PDB entry 7PDW | X-ray diffraction, 1.82 A resolution | chains AAA and EEE of the 5 polymer chains in the assembly

[Chain AAA]
Molecule: T-cell receptor alpha chain (TRAV/TRAC)
Organism: Homo sapiens
Amino-acid sequence (206 residues; each row starts with the number of its first residue):
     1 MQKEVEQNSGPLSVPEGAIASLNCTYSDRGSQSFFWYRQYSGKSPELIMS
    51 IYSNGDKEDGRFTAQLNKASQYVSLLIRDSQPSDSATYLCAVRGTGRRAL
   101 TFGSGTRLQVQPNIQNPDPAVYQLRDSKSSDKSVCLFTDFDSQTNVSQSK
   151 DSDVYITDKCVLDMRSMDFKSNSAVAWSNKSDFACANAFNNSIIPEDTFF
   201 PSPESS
Unresolved in the structure: 1-2, 203-206
Disulfide bonds: C24-C90, C135-C185

[Chain EEE]
Molecule: Melanoma-associated antigen 10
UniProt: P43363 (MAGAA_HUMAN); residues 1-9 here correspond to UniProt positions 254-262 (UniProt number = residue number + 253)
Amino-acid sequence (9 residues; each row starts with the number of its first residue):
     1 GLYDGMEHL
Reported in the primary citation:
  - contacts within the chain: Y3-E7 (hydrogen bond)

[Chain AAA / chain EEE interface]
Residue-residue contacts (11; chain AAA residue first):
  Q32(AAA) - Y3(EEE)
  Q32(AAA) - D4(EEE)  hydrogen bond (side chain-backbone)
  Q32(AAA) - G5(EEE)
  R93(AAA) - D4(EEE)  salt bridge
  R93(AAA) - M6(EEE)  hydrogen bond
  G94(AAA) - D4(EEE)
  T95(AAA) - D4(EEE)
  G96(AAA) - D4(EEE)  hydrogen bond (backbone-side chain)
  R98(AAA) - D4(EEE)  salt bridge
  R98(AAA) - G5(EEE)
  R98(AAA) - M6(EEE)
Interface residues without a listed pair, chain AAA (7 interface residues in all): R97
The authors on this interface:
  - pairs named by the authors: R93(AAA)-M6(EEE), R98(AAA)-M6(EEE), R98(AAA)-D4(EEE) (salt bridge)
  - interface residues, chain EEE: D4(EEE)

[Summary]
Chain AAA and chain EEE form an interface of 7 and 4 residues respectively; the contacts include 3 hydrogen
bonds and 2 salt bridges. Polar contacts include R93(AAA)-D4(EEE), R98(AAA)-D4(EEE) and Q32(AAA)-D4(EEE). The
paper describes contacts between R93(AAA) and M6(EEE) and R98(AAA) and M6(EEE); a salt bridge between R98(AAA)
and D4(EEE). The paper reports the interface residue D4(EEE); contacts within the chain involving Y3(EEE) and
E7(EEE).
Chain AAA is T-cell receptor alpha chain (TRAV/TRAC) (Homo sapiens) and chain EEE is Melanoma-associated
antigen 10; the structure, Crystal structure of parent TCR (728) complexed to HLA-A*02:01 presenting MAGE-A10
9-mer peptide, was determined by X-ray diffraction, deposited together with 7PBC, 7PDX and 7QPJ.
